Entry 7QUP (electron microscopy, 3.80 A resolution); this record covers chains 8B and 9B of the 65 polymer chains in the assembly.

Chain 8B (and 9B):
Protein: Tubulin beta-1 chain
From: Drosophila melanogaster
Notes: chain 9B of this document is another copy of the same molecule, construct and numbering; everything in this record applies to it too
UniProt: Q24560 (TBB1_DROME); residues 2-426 here = UniProt positions 2-426
Sequence (425 residues; row label = number of the first residue in the row):
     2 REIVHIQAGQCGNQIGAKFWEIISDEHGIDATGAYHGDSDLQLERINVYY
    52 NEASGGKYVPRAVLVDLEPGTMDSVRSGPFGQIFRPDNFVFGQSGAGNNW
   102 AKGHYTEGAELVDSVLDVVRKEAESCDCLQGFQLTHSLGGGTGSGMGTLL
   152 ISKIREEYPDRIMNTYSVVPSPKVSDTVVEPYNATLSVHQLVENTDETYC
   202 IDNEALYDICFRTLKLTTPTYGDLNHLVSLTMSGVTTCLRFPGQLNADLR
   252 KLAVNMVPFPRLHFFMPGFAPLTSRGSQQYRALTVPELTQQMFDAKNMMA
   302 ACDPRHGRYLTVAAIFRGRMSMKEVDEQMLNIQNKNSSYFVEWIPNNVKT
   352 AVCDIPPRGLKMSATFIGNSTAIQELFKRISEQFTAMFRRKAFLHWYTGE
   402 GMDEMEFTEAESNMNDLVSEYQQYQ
Ligand contacts:
  - GDP (guanosine-5'-diphosphate): G10, Q11, C12, Q15, I16, N99, S138, G141, G142, T143, G144, E181, N204, Y222, N226
  - GTP (guanosine-5'-triphosphate): Q245, L246, K252
Swiss-Prot annotation at these positions:
  - binding site (GTP): Q11, E69, S138, G142, T143, G144, N204, N226
  - binding site (Mg(2+)): E69
  - modified residue (Phosphoserine): S40, S339

How chain 8B and chain 9B interact:
Residue-residue contacts (9):
  A54(8B) - R282(9B)
  S55(8B) - R282(9B)  hydrogen bond (backbone-backbone)
  S55(8B) - A283(9B)
  S55(8B) - L284(9B)
  K58(8B) - Y281(9B)
  V60(8B) - Y281(9B)  hydrophobic
  Q83(8B) - Y281(9B)  hydrogen bond (backbone-side chain)
  R86(8B) - Y281(9B)  hydrogen bond (side chain-backbone)
  P87(8B) - Y281(9B)
Interface residues without a listed pair, chain 8B (10 interface residues in all): E53, F85, D88
Interface residues without a listed pair, chain 9B (5 interface residues in all): S278

In short:
10 residues of chain 8B face 5 of chain 9B across their interface; the contacts include 3 hydrogen bonds.
Among the polar pairs are Q83(8B)-Y281(9B), R86(8B)-Y281(9B) and S55(8B)-R282(9B). Bound to chain 8B: GTP and
GDP.
Both chains are Tubulin beta-1 chain (Drosophila melanogaster). Entry 7QUP (D. melanogaster 13-protofilament
microtubule) was determined by electron microscopy (same publication as 7QUC, 7QUD and 7QUQ).
